Entry 8JRP (electron microscopy, 3.58 A resolution); this record covers chains B and C of the 4 polymer chains in the assembly.

== Chain B ==
Name: Protein E6
Source organism: Human papillomavirus 16
UniProt: P03126 (VE6_HPV16); numbering as in UniProt (aligned over 9-149)
Chain sequence (141 residues; row label = number of the first residue in the row):
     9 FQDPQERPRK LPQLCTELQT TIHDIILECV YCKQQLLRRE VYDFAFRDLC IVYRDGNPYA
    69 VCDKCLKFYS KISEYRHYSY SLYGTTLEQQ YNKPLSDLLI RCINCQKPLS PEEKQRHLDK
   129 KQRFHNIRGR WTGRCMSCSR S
Construct notes: engineered mutation S87 (Cys in P03126), S104 (Cys in P03126), S118 (Cys in P03126), S147 (Cys in P03126)
Bound ions: Zn2+ site 1: C37, C40, C70, C73; Zn2+ site 2: C110, C113, C143, C146
From the paper describing this entry:
  - mutagenesis - F76A/I80A/Y83A, Y88A/Y91A: decreased catalytic activity on p53

== Chain C ==
Name: Ubiquitin-protein ligase E3A
Source organism: Homo sapiens
Notes: EC 2.3.2.26
UniProt: Q05086 (UBE3A_HUMAN); numbering as in UniProt (aligned over 1-875)
Chain sequence (875 residues; numbered 1 to 875; the number before each row is that of its first residue):
     1 MEKLHQCYWK SGEPQSDDIE ASRMKRAAAK HLIERYYHQL TEGCGNEACT NEFCASCPTF
    61 LRMDNNAAAI KALELYKINA KLCDPHPSKK GASSAYLENS KGAPNNSCSE IKMNKKGARI
   121 DFKDVTYLTE EKVYEILELC REREDYSPLI RVIGRVFSSA EALVQSFRKV KQHTKEELKS
   181 LQAKDEDKDE DEKEKAACSA AAMEEDSEAS SSRIGDSSQG DNNLQKLGPD DVSVDIDAIR
   241 RVYTRLLSNE KIETAFLNAL VYLSPNVECD LTYHNVYSRD PNYLNLFIIV MENRNLHSPE
   301 YLEMALPLFC KAMSKLPLAA QGKLIRLWSK YNADQIRRMM ETFQQLITYK VISNEFNSRN
   361 LVNDDDAIVA ASKCLKMVYY ANVVGGEVDT NHNEEDDEEP IPESSELTLQ ELLGEERRNK
   421 KGPRVDPLET ELGVKTLDCR KPLIPFEEFI NEPLNEVLEM DKDYTFFKVE TENKFSFMTC
   481 PFILNAVTKN LGLYYDNRIR MYSERRITVL YSLVQGQQLN PYLRLKVRRD HIIDDALVRL
   541 EMIAMENPAD LKKQLYVEFE GEQGVDEGGV SKEFFQLVVE EIFNPDIGMF TYDESTKLFW
   601 FNPSSFETEG QFTLIGIVLG LAIYNNCILD VHFPMVVYRK LMGKKGTFRD LGDSHPVLYQ
   661 SLKDLLEYEG NVEDDMMITF QISQTDLFGN PMMYDLKENG DKIPITNENR KEFVNLYSDY
   721 ILNKSVEKQF KAFRRGFHMV TNESPLKYLF RPEEIELLIC GSRNLDFQAL EETTEYDGGY
   781 TRDSVLIREF WEIVHSFTDE QKRLFLQFTT GTDRAPVGGL GKLKMIIAKN GPDTERLPTS
   841 HTAFNVLLLP EYSSKEKLKE RLLKAITYAK GFGML
Disordered / not traced: 1-119, 170-230, 870-875
Construct notes: engineered mutation A843 (Cys in Q05086)
UniProt features mapped onto this chain:
  - zinc finger: C44 to C83 (C4-type)
  - region: I401 to R418 (E6-binding)
  - modified residue: S218 (Phosphoserine), Y659 (Phosphotyrosine)
  - natural variant: T129 (T129K: In AS; uncertain significance), C140 (C140R: May be associated with AS), V156 (V156G: May be associated with AS), D235 (D235V: In AS; uncertain significance), L260 (L260H: In AS; uncertain significance; L260Q: In AS; uncertain significance), L286 (L286W: In AS; uncertain significance), N293 (N293T: May be associated with AS), S358 (S358T: May be associated with AS), L458 (L458P: In AS; uncertain significance), P481 (P481L: In AS; uncertain significance), R500 (R500P: In AS; uncertain significance), M501 (M501I: May be associated with AS), 10 further natural variant entries in UniProt
  - mutagenesis: F750 (F750D: Disrupt trimer formation, 50-fold reduction in E3 ligase activity)
From the paper describing this entry:
  - disease-associated variants - R505P: decreased stability with Protein E6 (chain B)
  - disease-associated variants - R505P: decreased catalytic activity on p53
  - post-translational modification sites: T508 (citing earlier work)

== How chain B and chain C interact ==
Contacting residue pairs (11):
  H31(B) - T834(C)
  H31(B) - R836(C)  hydrogen bond
  R47(B) - H841(C)  hydrogen bond
  R47(B) - L848(C)
  Y50(B) - N830(C)
  Y50(B) - P832(C)
  F54(B) - G779(C)
  S145(B) - D777(C)
  R148(B) - E775(C)
  R148(B) - D777(C)
  R148(B) - I826(C)
Also at the interface, not in a pair above, chain B (8 interface residues in all): D32, S149
Also at the interface, not in a pair above, chain C (15 interface residues in all): Y776, G778, K824, G831, V846

== In short ==
8 residues of chain B and 15 residues of chain C are in contact, with 2 hydrogen bonds. Among the polar pairs
are H31(B)-R836(C) and R47(B)-H841(C). Curated annotation (UniProt) lists one mutagenesis site on chain C.
From the paper: F76A/I80A/Y83A and Y88A/Y91A of chain B reduce catalytic activity on p53; a modification site
at T508(C).
Chain B is Protein E6 (Human papillomavirus 16) and chain C is Ubiquitin-protein ligase E3A (Homo sapiens);
the structure, Structure of E6AP-E6 complex in Att3 state, was determined by electron microscopy, deposited
together with 8JRN, 8JRO, 8JRQ and 8JRR.
